PDB entry 8XJM | electron microscopy, 2.85 A resolution | chains A and B of the 5 polymer chains in the assembly

Chain A:
Name: Engineered miniGq
From: synthetic construct
Sequence (246 residues; numbered 1 to 246; the number before each row is that of its first residue):
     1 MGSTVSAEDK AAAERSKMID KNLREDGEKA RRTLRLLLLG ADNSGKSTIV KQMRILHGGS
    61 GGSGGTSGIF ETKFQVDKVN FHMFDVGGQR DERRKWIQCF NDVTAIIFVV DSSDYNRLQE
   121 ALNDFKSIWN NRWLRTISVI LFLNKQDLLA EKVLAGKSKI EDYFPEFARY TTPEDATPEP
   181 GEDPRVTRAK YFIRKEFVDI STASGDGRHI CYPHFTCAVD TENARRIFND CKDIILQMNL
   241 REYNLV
Unresolved in the structure: 1-4, 55-67, 88-92

Chain B:
Name: Guanine nucleotide-binding protein G(I)/G(S)/G(T) subunit beta-1
From: Homo sapiens
UniProt: P62873 (GBB1_HUMAN); residues 2-340 here = UniProt positions 2-340
Sequence (376 residues; numbered -9 to 366; the number before each row is that of its first residue; numbers below 1 keep their minus sign (Met-9 is residue -9)):
    -9 MHHHHHHGSS GSELDQLRQE AEQLKNQIRD ARKACADATL SQITNNIDPV GRIQMRTRRT
    51 LRGHLAKIYA MHWGTDSRLL VSASQDGKLI IWDSYTTNKV HAIPLRSSWV MTCAYAPSGN
   111 YVACGGLDNI CSIYNLKTRE GNVRVSRELA GHTGYLSCCR FLDDNQIVTS SGDTTCALWD
   171 IETGQQTTTF TGHTGDVMSL SLAPDTRLFV SGACDASAKL WDVREGMCRQ TFTGHESDIN
   231 AICFFPNGNA FATGSDDATC RLFDLRADQE LMTYSHDNII CGITSVSFSK SGRLLLAGYD
   291 DFNCNVWDAL KADRAGVLAG HDNRVSCLGV TDDGMAVATG SWDSFLKIWN GSSGGGGSGG
   351 GGSSGVSGWR LFKKIS
Unresolved in the structure: -9 to 1, 344-366
Differences from the reference sequence: initiating methionine (-9); expression tag (-8 to 1, 341-366)
UniProt features mapped onto this chain:
  - modified residue: Ser2 (N-acetylserine), His266 (Phosphohistidine)
  - natural variant: Leu30 (L30F: In MRD42; uncertain significance), Arg52 (R52G: In MRD42), Gly64 (G64V: In MRD42), Asp76 (D76E: In MRD42; D76G: In MRD42), Gly77 (G77S: In MRD42), Lys78 (K78R: In MRD42), Ile80 (I80N: In MRD42; I80T: In MRD42), His91 (H91R: In MRD42; uncertain significance), Ala92 (A92T: In MRD42), Pro94 (P94S: In MRD42), Leu95 (L95P: In MRD42), Arg96 (R96L: In MRD42), 5 further natural variant entries in UniProt

Interface between chain A and chain B:
Contacting residue pairs (46):
  Arg15(A) - Val90(B)  hydrogen bond (side chain-backbone)
  Arg15(A) - His91(B)  hydrogen bond
  Ser16(A) - Asn88(B)
  Ser16(A) - Lys89(B)  hydrogen bond (side chain-backbone)
  Ile19(A) - Lys89(B)
  Ile19(A) - Ala92(B)  hydrophobic
  Asp20(A) - Arg52(B)
  Asp20(A) - Lys89(B)  salt bridge
  Leu23(A) - Gly53(B)
  Leu23(A) - Leu55(B)
  Leu23(A) - Ile80(B)  hydrophobic
  Leu23(A) - Lys89(B)
  Asp26(A) - Lys78(B)  salt bridge
  Gly27(A) - Leu55(B)
  Arg35(A) - Ser98(B)  hydrogen bond
  Arg35(A) - Trp99(B)
  Gly68(A) - Asn119(B)
  Ile69(A) - Leu117(B)  hydrophobic
  Phe84(A) - Trp99(B)  hydrophobic
  Arg94(A) - Cys204(B)
  Arg94(A) - Asp228(B)  salt bridge
  Lys95(A) - Tyr145(B)
  Lys95(A) - Met188(B)
  Lys95(A) - Cys204(B)
  Lys95(A) - Asp228(B)
  Lys95(A) - Asn230(B)  hydrogen bond
  Lys95(A) - Asp246(B)  salt bridge
  Trp96(A) - Leu117(B)  hydrophobic
  Gln98(A) - Lys57(B)
  Gln98(A) - Tyr59(B)  hydrogen bond (backbone-side chain)
  Gln98(A) - Arg314(B)  hydrogen bond
  Gln98(A) - Trp332(B)
  Cys99(A) - Lys57(B)  hydrogen bond (backbone-side chain)
  Cys99(A) - Tyr59(B)  hydrogen bond (backbone-side chain)
  Cys99(A) - Gln75(B)  hydrogen bond
  Cys99(A) - Trp99(B)
  Cys99(A) - Leu117(B)  hydrophobic
  Phe100(A) - Trp99(B)  hydrophobic
  Phe100(A) - Leu117(B)  hydrophobic
  Asn101(A) - Lys57(B)
  Asn101(A) - Trp332(B)
  Asp102(A) - Lys57(B)
  Arg132(A) - Asp290(B)  salt bridge
  Trp133(A) - Asp290(B)
  Trp133(A) - Arg314(B)
  Trp133(A) - Trp332(B)  hydrophobic
Also at the interface, not in a pair above, chain A (25 interface residues in all): Ala12, Ala13, Arg24, Glu71
Also at the interface, not in a pair above, chain B (29 interface residues in all): Thr87, Met101, Asp186

Summary:
25 residues of chain A and 29 residues of chain B are in contact, with 10 hydrogen bonds and 5 salt bridges.
Polar pairs include Asp20(A)-Lys89(B), Asp26(A)-Lys78(B) and Arg94(A)-Asp228(B).
Here chain A is Engineered miniGq (synthetic construct) and chain B is Guanine nucleotide-binding protein
G(I)/G(S)/G(T) subunit beta-1 (Homo sapiens). Entry 8XJM (Latanoprost acid bound Prostaglandin F2-alpha
receptor-Gq Protein Complex) was determined by electron microscopy, deposited together with 8XJK, 8XJL, 8XJN
and 8XJO.
